Entry 1IM5 (X-ray diffraction, 1.65 A resolution); this record covers chain A.

[Chain A]
Name: 180aa long hypothetical Pyrazinamidase/Nicotinamidase
Organism: Pyrococcus horikoshii
Notes: EC 3.5.1.19
UniProtKB: O58727 (O58727_PYRHO); numbering as in UniProt (aligned over 1-180)
Amino-acid sequence (180 residues; numbered 1 to 180; the number before each row is that of its first residue):
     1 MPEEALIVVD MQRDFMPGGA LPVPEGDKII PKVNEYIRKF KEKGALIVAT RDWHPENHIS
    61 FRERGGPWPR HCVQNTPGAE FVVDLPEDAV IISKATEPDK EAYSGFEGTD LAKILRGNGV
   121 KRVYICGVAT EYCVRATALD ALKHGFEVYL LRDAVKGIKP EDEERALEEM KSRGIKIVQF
Unresolved in the structure: 1
Bound ions: Zn2+: Asp52, His54, His71

[In short]
The Zn2+ site is built by Asp52, His54 and His71.
Chain A is 180aa long hypothetical Pyrazinamidase/Nicotinamidase (Pyrococcus horikoshii); the structure,
Crystal Structure of Pyrazinamidase of Pyrococcus horikoshii in Complex with Zinc, was determined by X-ray
diffraction together with 1ILW from the same study.
